Entry 8ZR5 (electron microscopy, 3.31 A resolution); this record covers chains B and N of the 5 polymer chains in the assembly.

[Chain B]
Molecule: Guanine nucleotide-binding protein G(I)/G(S)/G(T) subunit beta-1
Source organism: Homo sapiens
UniProtKB: P62873 (GBB1_HUMAN); residue numbers follow UniProt; this construct covers 2-340
Sequence (373 residues; row label = number of the first residue in the row; numbers below 1 keep their minus sign (Met-21 is residue -21)):
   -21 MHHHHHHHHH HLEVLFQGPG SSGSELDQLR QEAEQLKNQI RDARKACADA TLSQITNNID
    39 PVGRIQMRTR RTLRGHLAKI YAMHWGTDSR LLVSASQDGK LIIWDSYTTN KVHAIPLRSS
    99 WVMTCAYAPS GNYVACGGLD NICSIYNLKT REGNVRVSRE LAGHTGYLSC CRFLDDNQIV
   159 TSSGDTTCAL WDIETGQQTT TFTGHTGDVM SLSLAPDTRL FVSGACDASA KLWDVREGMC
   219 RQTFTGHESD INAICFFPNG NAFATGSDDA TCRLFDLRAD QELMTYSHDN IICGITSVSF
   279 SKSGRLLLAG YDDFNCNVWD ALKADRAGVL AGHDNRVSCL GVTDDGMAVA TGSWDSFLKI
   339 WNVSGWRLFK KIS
Disordered / not traced: -21 to 2, 341-351
Sequence notes: initiating methionine (-21); expression tag (-20 to 1, 341-351)
Curated features (UniProtKB/Swiss-Prot):
  - modified residue: Ser2 (N-acetylserine), His266 (Phosphohistidine)
  - natural variant: Leu30 (L30F: In MRD42; uncertain significance), Arg52 (R52G: In MRD42), Gly64 (G64V: In MRD42), Asp76 (D76E: In MRD42; D76G: In MRD42), Gly77 (G77S: In MRD42), Lys78 (K78R: In MRD42), Ile80 (I80N: In MRD42; I80T: In MRD42), His91 (H91R: In MRD42; uncertain significance), Ala92 (A92T: In MRD42), Pro94 (P94S: In MRD42), Leu95 (L95P: In MRD42), Arg96 (R96L: In MRD42), 5 further natural variant entries in UniProt

[Chain N]
Molecule: Nanobody 35
Source organism: synthetic construct
Notes: antibody fragment or engineered binder
Sequence (157 residues; row label = number of the first residue in the row; numbers below 1 keep their minus sign (Met-22 is residue -22)):
   -22 MKYLLPTAAA GLLLLAAQPA MAMQVQLQES GGGLVQPGGS LRLSCAASGF TFSNYKMNWV
    38 RQAPGKGLEW VSDISQSGAS ISYTGSVKGR FTISRDNAKN TLYLQMNSLK PEDTAVYYCA
    98 RCPAPFTRDC FDVTSTTYAY RGQGTQVTVS SHHHHHH
Disordered / not traced: -22 to 0, 129-134
Cystine bridges: Cys22-Cys96

[How chain B and chain N interact]
Contacting residue pairs (13; chain B residue first):
  Arg8(B) with Gln120(N)
  Glu12(B) with Gln3(N)
  Lys15(B) with Gln3(N)
  Thr184(B) with Thr114(N)
  Cys204(B) with Tyr117(N), hydrogen bond (backbone-side chain)
  Asp205(B) with Ala116(N); Tyr117(N)
  Thr223(B) with Gln1(N)
  Glu226(B) with Tyr32(N), hydrogen bond; Arg98(N), hydrogen bond (backbone-side chain)
  Ser227(B) with Pro100(N), hydrogen bond (side chain-backbone); Tyr117(N)
  Asp228(B) with Tyr117(N), hydrogen bond
Also at the interface, not in a pair above, chain B (13 interface residues in all): Ala206, Asp246, Ile270
Also at the interface, not in a pair above, chain N (16 interface residues in all): Gln5, Gly26, Phe27, Thr28, Ala101, Pro102, Phe103

[Summary]
13 residues of chain B and 16 residues of chain N are in contact; the contacts include 5 hydrogen bonds. Among
the polar pairs are Cys204(B)-Tyr117(N), Glu226(B)-Tyr32(N) and Glu226(B)-Arg98(N).
Here chain B is Guanine nucleotide-binding protein G(I)/G(S)/G(T) subunit beta-1 (Homo sapiens) and chain N is
Nanobody 35 (synthetic construct). Entry 8ZR5 (Cryo-EM Structure of GPR119-Gs-Firuglipel complex) was
determined by electron microscopy.
